Entry 8K8C (X-ray diffraction, 2.06 A resolution); this record covers chains B and C of the 4 polymer chains in the assembly.

[Chain B]
Protein: CCAAT/enhancer-binding protein alpha
Source organism: Homo sapiens
UniProt: P49715 (CEBPA_HUMAN); residue numbers follow UniProt; this construct covers 281-340
Amino-acid sequence (61 residues; each row starts with the number of its first residue):
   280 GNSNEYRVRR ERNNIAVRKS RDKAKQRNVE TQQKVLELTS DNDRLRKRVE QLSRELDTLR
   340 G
Not modelled in the structure: 280-282
Differences from the reference sequence: expression tag (280)
Curated features (UniProtKB/Swiss-Prot):
  - DNA-binding region: Tyr285 to Arg300
  - region: Arg286 to Lys313 (Basic motif)
  - natural variant: Gln312 (Q312QK: In AML)
Reported in the primary citation:
  - mutagenesis - D320E (5-fold): increased binding to the 13-nt DNA strand (chain C)

[Chain C]
Molecule: 13-nt DNA strand
Sequence (13 nucleotides; row label = number of the first residue in the row):
     1 CATTACGTAA TGA

[How chain B and chain C interact]
Contacting residue pairs (15; chain B residue first):
  Tyr285(B) - DA9(C)  hydrogen bond to the phosphate
  Arg286(B) - DT8(C)  salt bridge to the phosphate
  Arg289(B) - DT8(C)  salt bridge to the phosphate
  Arg289(B) - DA9(C)  hydrogen bond to the base
  Asn292(B) - DT8(C)  base contact
  Asn292(B) - DA9(C)  hydrogen bond to the base
  Asn292(B) - DA10(C)  base contact
  Asn293(B) - DG7(C)  sugar contact
  Asn293(B) - DT8(C)  hydrogen bond to the phosphate
  Val296(B) - DT8(C)  base contact
  Val296(B) - DA9(C)  base contact
  Arg297(B) - DG7(C)  salt bridge to the phosphate
  Arg300(B) - DC6(C)  base contact
  Arg300(B) - DG7(C)  hydrogen bond to the base
  Lys304(B) - DA5(C)  salt bridge to the phosphate

[In short]
9 residues of chain B and 6 residues of chain C are in contact, with 5 hydrogen bonds and 4 salt bridges.
Among the polar pairs are Arg289(B)-DA9(C), Asn292(B)-DA9(C) and Arg300(B)-DG7(C). From the paper: D320E of
chain B increases binding to the 13-nt DNA strand (chain C).
Chain B is CCAAT/enhancer-binding protein alpha (Homo sapiens) and chain C is a 13-nt DNA strand; the
structure, Crystal structure of C/EBPalpha BZIP domain bound to a high affinity DNA, was determined by X-ray
diffraction together with 8K86, 8K89, 8K8A and 8K8D from the same study.
